Entry 9ONZ (electron microscopy, 2.77 A resolution); this record covers chains D and F of the 6 polymer chains in the assembly.

# Chain D (and F)
Protein: Hemagglutinin HA2
Organism: Influenza A virus
Notes: chain F of this document is another copy of the same molecule, construct and numbering; everything in this record applies to it too
UniProtKB: A0A067Y6L0 (A0A067Y6L0_9INFA); residues 1-172 here correspond to UniProt positions 340-511 (UniProt number = residue number + 339)
Amino-acid sequence (172 residues; numbered 1 to 172; the number before each row is that of its first residue):
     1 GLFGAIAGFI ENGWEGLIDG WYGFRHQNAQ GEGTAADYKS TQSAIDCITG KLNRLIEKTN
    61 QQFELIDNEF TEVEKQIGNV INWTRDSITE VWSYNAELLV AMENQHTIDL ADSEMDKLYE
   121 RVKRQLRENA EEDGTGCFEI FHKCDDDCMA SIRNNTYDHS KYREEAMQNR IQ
Disulfide bonds: Cys-144/Cys-148
Covalently attached groups: glycan linked to Asn-82; N-acetylglucosamine (NAG) linked to Asn-154
Differences from the reference sequence: conflict Cys-47 (Gln386 in A0A067Y6L0)
Ligand contacts:
  - A1CC2 ((4R)-N-cyclohexyl-2-(4-fluorophenyl)imidazo[1,2-a]pyrimidin-3-amine), molecule 1: Arg-54, Leu-55, Glu-57, Thr-59, Leu-99
  - A1CC2, molecule 2: Tyr-94, Glu-97, Leu-98

# Chain D / chain F interface
Residue-residue contacts - 22 pairs, chain D then chain F:
  Gly-1(D) / Lys-117(F)
  Leu-2(D) / Phe-3(F)  hydrophobic
  Leu-2(D) / Ser-113(F)
  Gly-4(D) / Lys-117(F)
  Phe-9(D) / Arg-124(F)
  Trp-83(D) / Phe-63(F)
  Trp-83(D) / Ile-66(F)  hydrophobic
  Asp-86(D) / Gln-61(F)
  Asp-86(D) / Phe-63(F)
  Glu-90(D) / Thr-59(F)
  Glu-90(D) / Gln-61(F)
  Val-91(D) / Trp-92(F)  hydrophobic
  Tyr-94(D) / Asn-95(F)
  Tyr-94(D) / Leu-99(F)
  Glu-97(D) / Arg-54(F)  salt bridge
  Met-102(D) / Met-102(F)  hydrophobic
  Glu-131(D) / Arg-127(F)  salt bridge
  Glu-131(D) / Glu-128(F)
  Glu-131(D) / Arg-163(F)  salt bridge
  Glu-132(D) / Arg-127(F)  hydrogen bond (backbone-side chain)
  Glu-139(D) / Arg-127(F)  salt bridge
  Arg-170(D) / Arg-163(F)
Also at the interface, not in a pair above, chain D (25 interface residues in all): Phe-3, Ile-77, Thr-84, Ser-87, Asn-95, Leu-98, Ala-101, Gln-105, Asp-133, Gly-134
Also at the interface, not in a pair above, chain F (23 interface residues in all): Ile-77, Ile-81, Thr-84, Arg-85, Ile-88, His-106, His-159

# In short
25 residues of chain D face 23 of chain F across their interface; the contacts include 1 hydrogen bond and 4
salt bridges. Polar pairs include Glu-97(D)/Arg-54(F), Glu-131(D)/Arg-127(F) and Glu-131(D)/Arg-163(F). Chain
D binds compound A1CC2. Covalently linked N-acetylglucosamine: at Asn-154(D).
Chain D and chain F are both Hemagglutinin HA2 (Influenza A virus); the structure, Influenza A Virus Group 2
Hemagglutinin (H7, Strain SH13) in Complex with the Potent Small-Molecule Entry ..., was determined by
electron microscopy (same publication as 9OO1).
